7MDY - chains D and C of the 4 polymer chains in the assembly; structure by electron microscopy, 3.50 A resolution.

Chain D (and C):
Name: Lipoprotein-releasing system ATP-binding protein LolD
From: Escherichia coli
Notes: EC 7.6.2.-; chain C of this document is another copy of the same molecule, construct and numbering; everything in this record applies to it too
UniProtKB: A0A376DIG1 (A0A376DIG1_ECOLX); residue numbers follow UniProt; this construct covers 3-228
Sequence (236 residues; each row starts with the number of its first residue):
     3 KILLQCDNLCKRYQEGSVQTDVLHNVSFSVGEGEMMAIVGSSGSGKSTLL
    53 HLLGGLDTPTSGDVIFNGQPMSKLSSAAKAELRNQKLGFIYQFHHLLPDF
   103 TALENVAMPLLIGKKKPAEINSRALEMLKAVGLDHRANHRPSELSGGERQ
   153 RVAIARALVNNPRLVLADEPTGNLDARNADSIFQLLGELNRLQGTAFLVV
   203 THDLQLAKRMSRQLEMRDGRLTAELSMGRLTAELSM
Unresolved in the structure: 230-238 (chain C: 3, 230-238)
Differences from the reference sequence: conflict Asp136 (Glu in A0A376DIG1); expression tag (229-238)
Metal / ion sites: Mg2+: Gln94 (together with ADP orthovanadate)
Residues lining bound ligands:
  - ADP orthovanadate (AOV), molecule 1: Tyr15, Thr22, Val24, Ser43, Ser44, Gly45, Ser46, Gly47, Lys48, Ser49, Thr50, Gln94, Glu171, His204
  - ADP orthovanadate (AOV), molecule 2: Arg138, His141, Glu145, Leu146, Ser147, Gly148, Gly149, Glu150, Asn175

Interface between chain D and chain C:
Contacting residue pairs (30; chain D residue first):
  Thr22(D) - Arg138(C)
  Gly42(D) - Asp177(C)
  Ser43(D) - Asp177(C)
  Ser44(D) - Arg153(C)  hydrogen bond
  Ser44(D) - Leu176(C)
  Ser44(D) - Asn180(C)
  Gly45(D) - Glu150(C)
  Gln94(D) - Asn175(C)  hydrogen bond
  Phe95(D) - Gly148(C)
  Phe95(D) - Asn175(C)
  Arg138(D) - Thr22(C)
  Gly148(D) - Phe95(C)
  Glu150(D) - Gly45(C)
  Arg153(D) - Ser44(C)  hydrogen bond
  Glu171(D) - Asn175(C)
  Gly174(D) - Gly174(C)
  Asn175(D) - Gln94(C)  hydrogen bond
  Asn175(D) - Phe95(C)
  Asn175(D) - Glu171(C)
  Asn175(D) - His204(C)
  Leu176(D) - His204(C)
  Asp177(D) - Gly42(C)
  Asp177(D) - Ser43(C)
  Asp177(D) - His204(C)  hydrogen bond (backbone-side chain)
  Arg179(D) - Met229(C)
  Asn180(D) - Ser44(C)
  His204(D) - Asn175(C)
  His204(D) - Leu176(C)
  His204(D) - Asp177(C)  hydrogen bond (side chain-backbone)
  Met229(D) - Arg179(C)
Also at the interface, not in a pair above, chain D (24 interface residues in all): His96, His141, Arg151, Gln207
Also at the interface, not in a pair above, chain C (25 interface residues in all): His96, His141, Ser147, Arg151, Gln207

Overview:
Chain D and chain C form an interface of 24 and 25 residues respectively, with 6 hydrogen bonds. Among the
polar pairs are Ser44(D)-Arg153(C), Gln94(D)-Asn175(C) and Asp177(D)-His204(C). Chain D binds ADP
orthovanadate.
Both chains are Lipoprotein-releasing system ATP-binding protein LolD (Escherichia coli). Entry 7MDY (LolCDE
nucleotide-bound) was determined by electron microscopy (same publication as 7MDX).
